Entry 8D01 (X-ray diffraction, 2.46 A resolution); this record covers chains H and B of the 4 polymer chains in the assembly.

== Chain H ==
Name: 21N13 Fab heavy chain
From: Macaca mulatta
Notes: antibody fragment or engineered binder
Amino-acid sequence (225 residues; numbered 1 to 215 plus 16 insertion-coded residues; 6 numbers in that range are skipped by the numbering (no residue carries them; nothing is unmodelled there); the number before each row is that of its first residue; a row labelled like 35A-35B holds insertion residues (35A, then the next letters in order)):
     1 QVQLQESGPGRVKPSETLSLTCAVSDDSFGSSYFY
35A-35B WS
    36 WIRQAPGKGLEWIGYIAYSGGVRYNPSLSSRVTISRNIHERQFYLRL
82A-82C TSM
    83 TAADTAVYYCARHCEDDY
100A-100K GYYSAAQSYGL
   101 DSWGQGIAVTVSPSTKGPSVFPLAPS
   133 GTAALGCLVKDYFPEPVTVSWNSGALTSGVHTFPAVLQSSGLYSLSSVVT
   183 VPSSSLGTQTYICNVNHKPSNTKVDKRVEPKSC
Unresolved in the structure: 214-215
Disulfide bonds: Cys-22/Cys-92, Cys-139/Cys-195

== Chain B ==
Name: 21N13 Fab light chain
From: Macaca mulatta
Notes: antibody fragment or engineered binder
Amino-acid sequence (213 residues; each row starts with the number of its first residue; note: 11 numbers in that range are skipped by the numbering (no residue carries them; nothing is unmodelled there); a row labelled like 100A-100K holds insertion residues (100A, then the next letters in order)):
     1 DIQMTQSPSSLSASVGDRVTITCRTSENVNNCLNWYQQKPGKAPKLLIYR
    51 TSTLQRGVPSRFSGTGSGTDYTLTISSLQSEDFGTYYCQHYYGTPLTFGG
100A-100K GTMVDIKRTVA
   112 APSVFIFPPSDEQLKSGTASVVCLLNNFYPREAKVQWKVDNALQSGNSQE
   162 SVTEQDSKDSTYSLSSTLTLSKADYEKHKVYACEVTHQGLSSPVTKSFNR
   212 GE
Disulfide bonds: Cys-23/Cys-88, Cys-134/Cys-194

== Interface between chain H and chain B ==
Pairs across the interface (32):
  Phe-121(H) with Ser-121(B); Gln-124(B)
  Pro-122(H) with Ser-121(B); Glu-123(B)
  Leu-123(H) with Phe-118(B); Val-133(B), hydrophobic
  Ala-124(H) with Phe-118(B)
  Ser-126(H) with Pro-119(B)
  Thr-134(H) with Phe-116(B)
  Ala-136(H) with Phe-116(B), hydrophobic; Phe-118(B)
  Leu-140(H) with Ser-131(B)
  Lys-142(H) with Gln-124(B); Ser-131(B)
  His-163(H) with Asn-137(B); Asn-138(B), hydrogen bond; Ser-174(B)
  Phe-165(H) with Leu-135(B), hydrophobic; Ser-162(B); Thr-164(B); Ser-174(B); Leu-175(B); Ser-176(B)
  Pro-166(H) with Ser-162(B), hydrogen bond (backbone-side chain); Val-163(B)
  Val-168(H) with Glu-161(B); Ser-162(B)
  Leu-169(H) with Gln-160(B)
  Gln-170(H) with Gln-160(B)
  Val-180(H) with Leu-135(B), hydrophobic
  Thr-182(H) with Asn-137(B)
  Lys-208(H) with Glu-123(B), salt bridge
Also at the interface, not in a pair above, chain H (22 interface residues in all): Pro-125, Leu-137, Thr-164, Lys-213
Also at the interface, not in a pair above, chain B (22 interface residues in all): Ile-117, Asp-122, Ser-127

== Summary ==
Chain H and chain B each contribute 22 residues to their interface; the contacts include 2 hydrogen bonds and
1 salt bridge. Polar pairs include Lys-208(H)/Glu-123(B), His-163(H)/Asn-138(B) and Pro-166(H)/Ser-162(B).
Chain H is 21N13 Fab heavy chain and chain B is 21N13 Fab light chain, both from Macaca mulatta; the
structure, The domain-swaped dimer of the HIV-1 CD4bs targeting antibody 21N13, was determined by X-ray
diffraction (same publication as 8SW3 and 8D0Y).
